7TTZ - chains A and B of the 4 polymer chains in the assembly; structure by X-ray diffraction, 2.35 A resolution.

== Chain A ==
Name: IgA Fc
Organism: Homo sapiens
Reference sequence: Q6MZV6 (Q6MZV6_HUMAN); residues 235-453 here correspond to UniProt positions 242-460 (UniProt number = residue number + 7)
Chain sequence (220 residues; numbered 234 to 453; the number before each row is that of its first residue):
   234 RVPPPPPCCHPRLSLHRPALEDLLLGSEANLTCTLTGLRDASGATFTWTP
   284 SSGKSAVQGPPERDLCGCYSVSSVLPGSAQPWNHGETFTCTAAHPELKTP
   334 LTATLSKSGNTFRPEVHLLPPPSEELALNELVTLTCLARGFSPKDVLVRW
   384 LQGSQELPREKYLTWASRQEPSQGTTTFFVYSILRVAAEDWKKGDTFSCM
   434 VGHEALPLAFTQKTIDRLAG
Not modelled in the structure: 234-241, 283-284, 451-453
Sequence notes: expression tag (234); engineered mutation S311 (Cys318 in Q6MZV6), T337 (Asn344 in Q6MZV6), L338 (Ile345 in Q6MZV6), S339 (Thr346 in Q6MZV6), F412 (Ala419 in Q6MZV6), Y414 (Thr421 in Q6MZV6)
Disulfide bonds: C242-C301, C266-C323, C369-C432
Covalent attachments: N-acetylglucosamine (NAG) linked to N263
Ligand contacts:
  - 1PG (2-(2-{2-[2-(2-methoxy-ethoxy)-ethoxy]-ethoxy}-ethoxy)-ethanol), molecule 1: L257, L258, G259, S260
  - 1PG, molecule 2: R346, P440, L441, F443, T444, Q445, T447
  - 1PG, molecule 3: L364, E393, K394, R418
  - 1PG, molecule 4: Q388, E389, L390, P391
  - 1PG, molecule 5: P404, S405, Q406

== Chain B ==
Name: IgA Fc
Organism: Homo sapiens
Reference sequence: Q6MZV6 (Q6MZV6_HUMAN); residues 235-453 here correspond to UniProt positions 242-460 (UniProt number = residue number + 7)
Chain sequence (220 residues; each row starts with the number of its first residue):
   234 RVPPPPPCCHPRLSLHRPALEDLLLGSEANLTCTLTGLRDASGATFTWTP
   284 SSGKSAVQGPPERDLCGCYSVSSVLPGSAQPWNHGETFTCTAAHPELKTP
   334 LTATLSKSGNTFRPEVHLLPPPSEELALNELVTLTCLARGFSPKDVLVRW
   384 LQGSQELPREKYVTTASRQEPSQGTTTFAVTSLLRVAAEDWKKGDTFSCM
   434 VGHEALPLAFTQKTIDRLAG
Not modelled in the structure: 234-241, 452-453
Sequence notes: expression tag (234); engineered mutation S311 (Cys318 in Q6MZV6), T337 (Asn344 in Q6MZV6), L338 (Ile345 in Q6MZV6), S339 (Thr346 in Q6MZV6), V396 (Leu403 in Q6MZV6), T398 (Trp405 in Q6MZV6), L416 (Ile423 in Q6MZV6)
Disulfide bonds: C242-C301, C266-C323, C369-C432
Ligand contacts:
  - 1PG (2-(2-{2-[2-(2-methoxy-ethoxy)-ethoxy]-ethoxy}-ethoxy)-ethanol), molecule 1: L257, L258, G259, S260
  - 1PG, molecule 2: L364, E393, K394, R418
  - 1PG, molecule 3: P404, S405, Q406
  - 1PG, molecule 4: L439, P440, L441, A442, F443, T444, Q445

== Chain A / chain B interface ==
Contacting residue pairs - 46 pairs, chain A then chain B:
  C299(A) with C299(B), disulfide
  E348(A) with E357(B)
  H350(A) with P355(B); E357(B), salt bridge; E358(B)
  L352(A) with L352(B), hydrophobic; T368(B)
  P355(A) with H350(B); L352(B), hydrophobic
  E357(A) with H350(B), salt bridge; K446(B), salt bridge
  E358(A) with H350(B), salt bridge; R372(B)
  T366(A) with L370(B); R372(B)
  T368(A) with L352(B)
  L370(A) with T366(B); L416(B), hydrophobic
  R372(A) with T366(B); R418(B)
  E393(A) with P404(B)
  K394(A) with P404(B)
  Y395(A) with P404(B)
  L396(A) with R401(B); Q402(B); P404(B)
  T397(A) with R401(B), hydrogen bond (backbone-side chain)
  W398(A) with T398(B); A399(B), hydrogen bond (side chain-backbone); R401(B); A412(B); T414(B)
  R401(A) with T398(B); A399(B)
  Q402(A) with V396(B)
  E403(A) with R418(B), salt bridge
  P404(A) with E393(B); V396(B)
  F412(A) with V396(B), hydrophobic; T398(B); L416(B), hydrophobic
  Y414(A) with T368(B), hydrogen bond; T414(B); L416(B)
  R418(A) with R372(B); E403(B)
Interface residues without a listed pair, chain A (28 interface residues in all): P353, L364, A399, I416
Interface residues without a listed pair, chain B (32 interface residues in all): L298, P353, L367, K394, Y395, T397, Q406, V413, S415
Disulfides between the chains: C299(A)-C299(B)
Interface features reported in the paper:
  - residue pairs: C299(A)-C299(B) (covalent link), T368(B)-Y414(A) (hydrogen bond)

== In short ==
28 residues of chain A and 32 residues of chain B are in contact; the contacts include 1 disulfide bond, 3
hydrogen bonds and 5 salt bridges. Among the polar pairs are H350(A)-E357(B), E357(A)-H350(B) and
E357(A)-K446(B). The paper describes a contact between C299(A) and C299(B); a hydrogen bond between T368(B)
and Y414(A).
Chain A is IgA Fc and chain B is IgA Fc, both from Homo sapiens; the structure, Heterodimeric IgA Fc in
complex with Staphylococcus aureus protein SSL7, was determined by X-ray diffraction.
